PDB entry 3RCH | X-ray diffraction, 2.80 A resolution | chains A and B

Chain A:
Molecule: aromatic L-amino acid decarboxylase
Source organism: Homo sapiens
Notes: EC 4.1.1.28
Reference sequence: P20711 (DDC_HUMAN); numbering as in UniProt (aligned over 1-480)
Amino-acid sequence (480 residues; numbered 1 to 480; the number before each row is that of its first residue):
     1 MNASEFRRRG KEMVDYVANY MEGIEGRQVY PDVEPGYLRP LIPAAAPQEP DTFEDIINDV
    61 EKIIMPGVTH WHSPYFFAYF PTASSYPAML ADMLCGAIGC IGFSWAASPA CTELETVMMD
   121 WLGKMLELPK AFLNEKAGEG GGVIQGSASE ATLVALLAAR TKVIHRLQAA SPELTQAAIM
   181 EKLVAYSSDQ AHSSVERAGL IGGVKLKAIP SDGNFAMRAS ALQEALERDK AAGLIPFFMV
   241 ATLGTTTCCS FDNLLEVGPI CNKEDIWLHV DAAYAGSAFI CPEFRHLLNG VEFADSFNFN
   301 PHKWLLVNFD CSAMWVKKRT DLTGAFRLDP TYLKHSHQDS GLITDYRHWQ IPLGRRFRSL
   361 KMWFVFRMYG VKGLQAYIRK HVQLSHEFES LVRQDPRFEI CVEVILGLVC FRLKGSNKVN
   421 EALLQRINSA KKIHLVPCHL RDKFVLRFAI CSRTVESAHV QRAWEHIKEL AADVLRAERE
Not modelled in the structure: 102-107, 327-354
Modified positions: Lys-303 ((2S)-2-amino-6-[[3-hydroxy-2-methyl-5-(phosphonooxymethyl)pyridin-4-yl]methylideneamino]hexanoic acid; LLP)
Reported in the primary citation:
  - contacts within the chain: Phe-80/Tyr-274 (pi stacking)
  - conformationally variable residues (loop rearrangement, side-chain flip): Tyr-79, Phe-80

Chain B:
Molecule: aromatic L-amino acid decarboxylase
Source organism: Homo sapiens
Notes: EC 4.1.1.28
Reference sequence: P20711 (DDC_HUMAN); residue numbers follow UniProt; this construct covers 1-480
Amino-acid sequence (480 residues; row label = number of the first residue in the row):
     1 MNASEFRRRG KEMVDYVANY MEGIEGRQVY PDVEPGYLRP LIPAAAPQEP DTFEDIINDV
    61 EKIIMPGVTH WHSPYFFAYF PTASSYPAML ADMLCGAIGC IGFSWAASPA CTELETVMMD
   121 WLGKMLELPK AFLNEKAGEG GGVIQGSASE ATLVALLAAR TKVIHRLQAA SPELTQAAIM
   181 EKLVAYSSDQ AHSSVERAGL IGGVKLKAIP SDGNFAMRAS ALQEALERDK AAGLIPFFMV
   241 ATLGTTTCCS FDNLLEVGPI CNKEDIWLHV DAAYAGSAFI CPEFRHLLNG VEFADSFNFN
   301 PHKWLLVNFD CSAMWVKKRT DLTGAFRLDP TYLKHSHQDS GLITDYRHWQ IPLGRRFRSL
   361 KMWFVFRMYG VKGLQAYIRK HVQLSHEFES LVRQDPRFEI CVEVILGLVC FRLKGSNKVN
   421 EALLQRINSA KKIHLVPCHL RDKFVLRFAI CSRTVESAHV QRAWEHIKEL AADVLRAERE
Not modelled in the structure: 100-106, 323-355
Residues lining bound ligands: pyridoxal phosphate (PLP): Ser-147, Ala-148, Ser-149, His-192, Ser-194, Thr-242, Gly-244, Thr-245, Thr-246, Asp-271, Ala-273, Asn-300, Lys-303
Reported in the primary citation:
  - conformationally variable residues (side-chain flip): Tyr-274, Lys-303

Chain A / chain B interface:
Contacting residue pairs (178; chain A residue first):
  Met-1(A) / Tyr-86(B)
  Met-1(A) / Met-368(B)  hydrophobic
  Met-1(A) / Tyr-369(B)
  Asn-2(A) / Tyr-86(B)
  Ala-3(A) / Glu-22(B)
  Ala-3(A) / Tyr-86(B)
  Phe-6(A) / Val-14(B)
  Phe-6(A) / Val-17(B)  hydrophobic
  Phe-6(A) / Tyr-86(B)  hydrophobic
  Phe-6(A) / Met-89(B)  hydrophobic
  Arg-7(A) / Val-14(B)
  Arg-7(A) / Asp-15(B)  salt bridge
  Arg-7(A) / Ala-18(B)
  Arg-7(A) / Asn-19(B)  hydrogen bond
  Arg-7(A) / Glu-22(B)  salt bridge
  Arg-9(A) / Leu-90(B)
  Gly-10(A) / Val-14(B)
  Gly-10(A) / Leu-90(B)
  Gly-10(A) / Met-93(B)
  Lys-11(A) / Lys-11(B)
  Lys-11(A) / Val-14(B)
  Lys-11(A) / Asp-15(B)  salt bridge
  Met-13(A) / Leu-90(B)
  Met-13(A) / Met-93(B)  hydrophobic
  Met-13(A) / Phe-364(B)  hydrophobic
  Val-14(A) / Phe-6(B)
  Val-14(A) / Arg-7(B)
  Val-14(A) / Gly-10(B)
  Val-14(A) / Lys-11(B)
  Val-14(A) / Val-14(B)  hydrophobic
  Val-14(A) / Met-93(B)  hydrophobic
  Asp-15(A) / Arg-7(B)  salt bridge
  Asp-15(A) / Lys-11(B)  salt bridge
  Val-17(A) / Met-93(B)
  Val-17(A) / Ala-97(B)  hydrophobic
  Ala-18(A) / Arg-7(B)
  Asn-19(A) / Arg-7(B)
  Tyr-20(A) / Ala-97(B)
  Glu-22(A) / Ala-3(B)
  Glu-22(A) / Arg-7(B)  salt bridge
  Pro-31(A) / Pro-109(B)
  Val-33(A) / Pro-109(B)  hydrophobic
  Pro-35(A) / Glu-113(B)
  Gly-36(A) / Glu-113(B)  hydrogen bond (backbone-side chain)
  Tyr-37(A) / Ala-110(B)
  Tyr-37(A) / Glu-113(B)  hydrogen bond (backbone-side chain)
  Leu-38(A) / Glu-113(B)  hydrogen bond (backbone-side chain)
  Leu-38(A) / Leu-114(B)
  Arg-39(A) / Thr-116(B)
  Arg-39(A) / Val-117(B)
  Arg-39(A) / Asp-120(B)  salt bridge
  Ile-42(A) / Leu-114(B)  hydrophobic
  Ile-42(A) / Val-117(B)  hydrophobic
  Ile-42(A) / Trp-121(B)  hydrophobic
  Ile-42(A) / Trp-363(B)
  Pro-43(A) / Trp-121(B)  hydrogen bond (backbone-side chain)
  Ala-44(A) / Trp-121(B)
  Ala-44(A) / Lys-124(B)  hydrogen bond (backbone-side chain)
  Ala-45(A) / Trp-121(B)  hydrogen bond (backbone-side chain)
  Ala-46(A) / Trp-121(B)
  Ala-46(A) / Met-125(B)  hydrophobic
  Ala-46(A) / Val-371(B)  hydrophobic
  Pro-47(A) / Trp-121(B)
  Pro-47(A) / Phe-366(B)
  Pro-47(A) / Gly-370(B)
  Pro-47(A) / Val-371(B)  hydrogen bond (backbone-backbone)
  Gln-48(A) / Gly-370(B)
  Gln-48(A) / Val-371(B)  hydrogen bond (backbone-backbone)
  Gln-48(A) / Lys-372(B)  hydrogen bond (backbone-backbone)
  Glu-49(A) / Lys-372(B)  salt bridge
  Pro-50(A) / Arg-367(B)
  Pro-50(A) / Met-368(B)
  Pro-50(A) / Tyr-369(B)
  Asp-51(A) / Arg-367(B)  salt bridge
  Phe-53(A) / Leu-90(B)  hydrophobic
  Asp-55(A) / Arg-367(B)
  Ile-56(A) / Phe-364(B)  hydrophobic
  Ile-56(A) / Arg-367(B)
  Ile-56(A) / Met-368(B)  hydrophobic
  Asp-59(A) / Trp-363(B)
  Asp-59(A) / Arg-367(B)  salt bridge
  Val-60(A) / Leu-94(B)  hydrophobic
  Val-60(A) / Phe-364(B)  hydrophobic
  Ile-64(A) / Ala-110(B)
  Ile-64(A) / Leu-114(B)  hydrophobic
  Ile-64(A) / Leu-360(B)  hydrophobic
  Ile-64(A) / Trp-363(B)  hydrophobic
  Gly-67(A) / Ser-108(B)
  Gly-67(A) / Pro-109(B)
  Gly-67(A) / Ala-110(B)  hydrogen bond (backbone-backbone)
  Val-68(A) / Ile-98(B)  hydrophobic
  Thr-69(A) / Ala-107(B)  hydrogen bond (side chain-backbone)
  Trp-71(A) / Ile-98(B)
  His-72(A) / Gly-96(B)
  His-72(A) / Ala-97(B)  hydrogen bond (side chain-backbone)
  His-72(A) / Ile-98(B)
  Tyr-86(A) / Met-1(B)
  Tyr-86(A) / Asn-2(B)
  Tyr-86(A) / Ala-3(B)
  Tyr-86(A) / Phe-6(B)  hydrophobic
  Pro-87(A) / Met-1(B)
  Leu-90(A) / Phe-6(B)  hydrophobic
  Leu-90(A) / Arg-9(B)
  Leu-90(A) / Gly-10(B)
  Leu-90(A) / Met-13(B)
  Asp-92(A) / Asp-92(B)
  Met-93(A) / Gly-10(B)
  Met-93(A) / Met-13(B)  hydrophobic
  Met-93(A) / Val-14(B)  hydrophobic
  Met-93(A) / Met-89(B)
  Met-93(A) / Met-93(B)  hydrophobic
  Leu-94(A) / Tyr-16(B)  hydrophobic
  Leu-94(A) / Val-60(B)  hydrophobic
  Gly-96(A) / His-72(B)
  Gly-96(A) / Ser-84(B)  hydrogen bond (backbone-side chain)
  Ala-97(A) / Val-17(B)  hydrophobic
  Ala-97(A) / Tyr-20(B)
  Ala-97(A) / His-72(B)  hydrogen bond (backbone-side chain)
  Ala-97(A) / Met-89(B)
  Ile-98(A) / Val-68(B)  hydrophobic
  Ile-98(A) / Trp-71(B)
  Ile-98(A) / His-72(B)
  Gly-99(A) / Trp-71(B)
  Gly-99(A) / Phe-80(B)
  Cys-100(A) / Thr-82(B)
  Ser-108(A) / Pro-31(B)
  Ser-108(A) / Thr-69(B)  hydrogen bond
  Pro-109(A) / Pro-31(B)
  Pro-109(A) / Val-33(B)
  Pro-109(A) / Gly-67(B)
  Ala-110(A) / Tyr-37(B)
  Ala-110(A) / Ile-64(B)
  Ala-110(A) / Gly-67(B)  hydrogen bond (backbone-backbone)
  Glu-113(A) / Gly-36(B)  hydrogen bond (side chain-backbone)
  Glu-113(A) / Tyr-37(B)  hydrogen bond (side chain-backbone)
  Glu-113(A) / Leu-38(B)  hydrogen bond (side chain-backbone)
  Glu-113(A) / Arg-39(B)  hydrogen bond (side chain-backbone)
  Leu-114(A) / Leu-38(B)
  Leu-114(A) / Ile-42(B)  hydrophobic
  Thr-116(A) / Arg-39(B)
  Val-117(A) / Arg-39(B)
  Val-117(A) / Ile-42(B)  hydrophobic
  Asp-120(A) / Arg-39(B)  salt bridge
  Trp-121(A) / Ile-42(B)  hydrophobic
  Trp-121(A) / Pro-43(B)  hydrogen bond (side chain-backbone)
  Trp-121(A) / Ala-44(B)
  Trp-121(A) / Ala-45(B)
  Trp-121(A) / Ala-46(B)  hydrophobic
  Trp-121(A) / Pro-47(B)
  Lys-124(A) / Ala-44(B)
  Met-125(A) / Ala-46(B)  hydrophobic
  Asn-134(A) / Arg-39(B)  hydrogen bond (backbone-side chain)
  Glu-135(A) / Arg-39(B)
  Trp-363(A) / Ile-42(B)  hydrophobic
  Trp-363(A) / Asp-59(B)
  Trp-363(A) / Ile-64(B)  hydrophobic
  Phe-364(A) / Met-13(B)  hydrophobic
  Phe-364(A) / Ile-56(B)  hydrophobic
  Phe-366(A) / Pro-47(B)
  Arg-367(A) / Pro-50(B)
  Arg-367(A) / Asp-51(B)  salt bridge
  Arg-367(A) / Asp-55(B)
  Arg-367(A) / Ile-56(B)
  Arg-367(A) / Asp-59(B)  salt bridge
  Met-368(A) / Pro-50(B)
  Met-368(A) / Phe-53(B)  hydrophobic
  Met-368(A) / Ile-56(B)  hydrophobic
  Tyr-369(A) / Met-1(B)
  Tyr-369(A) / Pro-50(B)
  Gly-370(A) / Pro-47(B)
  Gly-370(A) / Gln-48(B)
  Gly-370(A) / Glu-49(B)
  Val-371(A) / Ala-46(B)  hydrophobic
  Val-371(A) / Pro-47(B)  hydrogen bond (backbone-backbone)
  Val-371(A) / Gln-48(B)  hydrogen bond (backbone-backbone)
  Lys-372(A) / Gln-48(B)  hydrogen bond (backbone-backbone)
  Lys-372(A) / Glu-49(B)  salt bridge
  Arg-453(A) / Met-1(B)
Other interface residues (no listed pair), chain A (86 interface residues in all): Ser-4, Tyr-16, Met-21, Met-65, Met-89, Ile-101, Phe-357, Gly-373
Other interface residues (no listed pair), chain B (88 interface residues in all): Ser-4, Met-21, Pro-35, Met-65, Pro-87, Gly-99, Glu-135, Lys-136, Gly-373, Arg-453

In short:
86 residues of chain A face 88 of chain B across their interface, with 26 hydrogen bonds and 14 salt bridges.
Polar contacts include Arg-7(A)/Asp-15(B), Arg-7(A)/Glu-22(B) and Lys-11(A)/Asp-15(B). Ligands of chain B:
pyridoxal phosphate. The paper reports conformational variability at Tyr-79(A), Phe-80(A) and Tyr-274(B) among
others; contacts within the chain involving Phe-80(A) and Tyr-274(A).
Here chain A is aromatic L-amino acid decarboxylase and chain B is aromatic L-amino acid decarboxylase, both
from Homo sapiens. Entry 3RCH (Crystal structure of Human aromatic L-amino acid decarboxylase (AADC) in the
open conformation with LLP and ...) was determined by X-ray diffraction (same publication as 3RBF and 3RBL).
